PDB entry 2I0S | X-ray diffraction, 1.40 A resolution | chains D and A of the 4 polymer chains in the assembly

# Chain D
Name: Aromatic amine dehydrogenase
From: Alcaligenes faecalis
Notes: EC 1.4.99.4
Sequence (124 residues; row label = number of the first residue in the row):
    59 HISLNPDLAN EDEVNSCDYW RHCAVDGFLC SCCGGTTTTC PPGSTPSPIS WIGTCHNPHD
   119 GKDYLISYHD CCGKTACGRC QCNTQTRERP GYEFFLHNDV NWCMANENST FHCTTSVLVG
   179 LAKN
Modified positions: Trp109 (6-amino-7-hydroxy-l-tryptophan; TTQ)
Cystine bridges: Cys75-Cys140, Cys81-Cys113, Cys88-Cys171, Cys90-Cys138, Cys91-Cys135, Cys98-Cys129, Cys130-Cys161
Glycans and other covalent adducts: covalent link Trp109-Trp160; phenylacetaldehyde (HY1) linked to Trp109
Small-molecule neighbours: phenylacetaldehyde (HY1): Asp84, Asp128, Asn156, Asp157, Val158, Asn159, Trp160, Phe169, Thr172

# Chain A
Name: Aromatic amine dehydrogenase
From: Alcaligenes faecalis
Notes: EC 1.4.99.4
UniProtKB: P84888 (AAUB_ALCFA); residues 74-432 here correspond to UniProt positions 31-389 (UniProt number = residue number - 43)
Sequence (360 residues; each row starts with the number of its first residue):
    74 EVLTGGHSVS APQENRIYVM DSVFMHLTES RVHVYDYTNG KFLGMVPTAF NGHVQVSNDG
   134 KKIYTMTTYH ERITRGKRSD VVEVWDADKL TFEKEISLPP KRVQGLNYDG LFRQTTDGKF
   194 IVLQNASPAT SIGIVDVAKG DYVEDVTAAA GCWSVIPQPN RPRSFMTICG DGGLLTINLG
   254 EDGKVASQSR SKQMFSVKDD PIFIAPALDK DKAHFVSYYG NVYSADFSGD EVKVDGPWSL
   314 LNDEDKAKNW VPGGYNLVGL HRASGRMYVF MHPDGKEGTH KFPAAEIWVM DTKTKQRVAR
   374 IPGRDALSMT IDQQRNLMLT LDGGNVNVYD ISQPEPKLLR TIEGAAEASL QVQFHPVGGT
Cystine bridges: Cys225-Cys242
Small-molecule neighbours: phenylacetaldehyde (HY1): Phe97, Leu100, Gly178, Leu179

# Interface between chain D and chain A
Contacting residue pairs (47):
  Leu62(D) with Glu74(A)
  Glu69(D) with Lys114(A), salt bridge
  Arg79(D) with Glu74(A), salt bridge
  Cys90(D) with Phe115(A)
  Cys91(D) with Phe115(A)
  Gly92(D) with Phe115(A); Leu116(A)
  Thr96(D) with Glu74(A); Val75(A); Leu76(A); Thr77(A), hydrogen bond (backbone-backbone)
  Thr97(D) with Leu76(A); Thr77(A); His80(A)
  Cys98(D) with Leu76(A); Thr77(A), hydrogen bond (backbone-backbone)
  Pro100(D) with His80(A); Ser81(A); Val82(A); Leu116(A); Lys162(A); Leu163(A)
  Gly101(D) with Lys162(A), hydrogen bond (backbone-backbone); Leu163(A); Thr164(A)
  Pro104(D) with Leu76(A), hydrophobic; Thr77(A); Gly78(A)
  His127(D) with Leu76(A)
  Asp128(D) with Leu76(A)
  Lys132(D) with Met118(A), hydrogen bond (side chain-backbone); Leu163(A), hydrogen bond (side chain-backbone)
  Thr133(D) with Glu102(A); Arg104(A); Met118(A); Pro120(A)
  Ala134(D) with Arg104(A), hydrogen bond (backbone-side chain)
  Arg137(D) with His106(A); Tyr108(A), hydrogen bond; Phe115(A); Gly417(A), hydrogen bond (side chain-backbone); Ala418(A)
  His170(D) with Met118(A)
  Thr173(D) with Leu76(A)
  Val175(D) with Glu74(A); Leu76(A), hydrophobic
  Leu176(D) with Glu74(A), hydrogen bond (backbone-side chain)
Interface residues without a listed pair, chain D (27 interface residues in all): Pro64, Ser102, Cys129, Cys135, Ser174
Interface residues without a listed pair, chain A (25 interface residues in all): Gly117, Trp158, Asp161

# In short
27 residues of chain D and 25 residues of chain A are in contact; the contacts include 9 hydrogen bonds and 2
salt bridges. Among the polar pairs are Glu69(D)-Lys114(A), Arg79(D)-Glu74(A) and Lys132(D)-Met118(A). Chain A
binds phenylacetaldehyde. Covalently linked phenylacetaldehyde: at Trp109(D).
Chain D is Aromatic amine dehydrogenase and chain A is Aromatic amine dehydrogenase, both from Alcaligenes
faecalis; the structure, Crystal structure of aromatic amine dehydrogenase TTQ-phenylacetaldehyde adduct, was
determined by X-ray diffraction, deposited together with 2I0R, 2I0T, 2OIZ, 2OJY, 2OK4 and 2OK6.
